Entry 2X4S (X-ray diffraction, 2.55 A resolution); this record covers chains A and C of the 3 polymer chains in the assembly.

[Chain A]
Protein: HLA class I histocompatibility antigen, a-2.1
Source organism: Homo sapiens
UniProt: P01892 (1A02_HUMAN); residues 1-275 here correspond to UniProt positions 25-299 (UniProt number = residue number + 24)
Amino-acid sequence (275 residues; numbered 1 to 275; the number before each row is that of its first residue):
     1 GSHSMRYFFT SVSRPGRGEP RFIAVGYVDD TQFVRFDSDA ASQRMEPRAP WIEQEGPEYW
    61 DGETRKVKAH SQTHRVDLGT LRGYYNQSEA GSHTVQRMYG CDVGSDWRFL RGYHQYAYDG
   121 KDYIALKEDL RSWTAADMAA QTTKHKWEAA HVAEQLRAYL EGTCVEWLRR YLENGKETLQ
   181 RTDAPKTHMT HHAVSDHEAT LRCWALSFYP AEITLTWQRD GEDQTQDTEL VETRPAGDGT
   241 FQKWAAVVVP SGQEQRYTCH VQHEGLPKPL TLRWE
Cystine bridges: Cys101-Cys164, Cys203-Cys259

[Chain C]
Protein: H5N1 influenza A nucleoprotein
Notes: fragment: epitope 373-381
Amino-acid sequence (9 residues; each row starts with the number of its first residue):
     1 AMDSNTLEL

[Chain A / chain C interface]
Residue-residue contacts - 39 pairs, chain A then chain C:
  Met5(A) with Ala1(C)
  Tyr7(A) with Ala1(C), hydrogen bond (side chain-backbone); Met2(C), hydrogen bond (side chain-backbone)
  Met45(A) with Met2(C), hydrophobic
  Glu63(A) with Ala1(C); Met2(C), hydrogen bond (side chain-backbone)
  Lys66(A) with Met2(C), hydrogen bond (side chain-backbone); Asp3(C); Ser4(C)
  Val67(A) with Met2(C), hydrophobic
  His70(A) with Asp3(C), hydrogen bond (side chain-backbone)
  Thr73(A) with Thr6(C); Leu7(C)
  Val76(A) with Glu8(C)
  Asp77(A) with Leu7(C); Glu8(C); Leu9(C), hydrogen bond (side chain-backbone)
  Thr80(A) with Leu9(C)
  Leu81(A) with Leu9(C), hydrophobic
  Tyr84(A) with Leu9(C), hydrogen bond (side chain-backbone)
  Arg97(A) with Leu7(C)
  Tyr99(A) with Met2(C); Asp3(C), hydrogen bond (side chain-backbone)
  His114(A) with Leu7(C)
  Tyr116(A) with Leu7(C); Leu9(C), hydrophobic
  Thr143(A) with Leu9(C), hydrogen bond (side chain-backbone)
  Lys146(A) with Glu8(C), hydrogen bond (side chain-backbone); Leu9(C)
  Trp147(A) with Leu7(C), hydrophobic; Glu8(C), hydrogen bond (side chain-backbone); Leu9(C), hydrophobic
  Val152(A) with Leu7(C), hydrophobic
  Gln155(A) with Asn5(C)
  Tyr159(A) with Ala1(C), hydrogen bond (side chain-backbone); Met2(C); Asp3(C)
  Trp167(A) with Ala1(C), hydrophobic
  Tyr171(A) with Ala1(C), hydrogen bond (side chain-backbone)
Interface residues without a listed pair, chain A (28 interface residues in all): Phe9, Tyr123, Leu156

[In short]
28 residues of chain A face 9 of chain C across their interface; the contacts include 13 hydrogen bonds. Polar
pairs include Tyr7(A)-Ala1(C), Tyr7(A)-Met2(C) and Glu63(A)-Met2(C).
Chain A is HLA class I histocompatibility antigen, a-2.1 (Homo sapiens) and chain C is H5N1 influenza A
nucleoprotein; the structure, Crystal structure of MHC CLass I HLA-A2.1 bound to a peptide representing the
epitope of the ..., was determined by X-ray diffraction (same publication as 2X70, 2X4N, 2X4O, 2X4R and 2X4U).
